7WR9 - chains A and B of the 3 polymer chains in the assembly; structure by electron microscopy, 3.24 A resolution.

# Chain A
Protein: BD55-3152H
From: Homo sapiens
Chain sequence (260 residues; row label = number of the first residue in the row; numbers below 1 keep their minus sign (Met-18 is residue -18)):
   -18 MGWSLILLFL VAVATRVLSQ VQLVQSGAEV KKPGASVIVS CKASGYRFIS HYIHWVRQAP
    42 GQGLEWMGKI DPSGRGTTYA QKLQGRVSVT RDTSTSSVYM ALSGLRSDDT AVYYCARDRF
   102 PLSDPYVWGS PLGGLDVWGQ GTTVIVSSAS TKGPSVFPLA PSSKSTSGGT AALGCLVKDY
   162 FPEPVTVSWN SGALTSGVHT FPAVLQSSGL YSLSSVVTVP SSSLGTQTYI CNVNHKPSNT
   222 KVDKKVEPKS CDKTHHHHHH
Not modelled in the structure: -18 to 0, 128-241
Cystine bridges: Cys22-Cys96

# Chain B
Protein: BD55-3152L
From: Homo sapiens
Chain sequence (233 residues; numbered -18 to 214; the number before each row is that of its first residue; numbers below 1 keep their minus sign (Met-18 is residue -18)):
   -18 MGWSCIILFL VATATGVHSS YDLTQPPSVS VSPGQTARIT CSGDALPSQY VYWYQQRPGQ
    42 APVLVMYKDS ERPPGIPERF SGSTSGTTAT LTITGVQAED EADYYCQSAD ASTTYHVFGG
   102 GTKVTVVGQP KAAPSVTLFP PSSEELQANK ATLVCLISDF YPGAVTVAWK ADSSPVKAGV
   162 ETTTPSKQSN NKYAASSYLS LTPEQWKSHR SYSCQVTHEG STVEKTVAPT ECS
Not modelled in the structure: -18 to 2, 107-214
Cystine bridges: Cys22-Cys87

# How chain A and chain B interact
Contacting residue pairs (38):
  His35(A) with His97(B)
  Val37(A) with Phe99(B), hydrophobic
  Gln39(A) with Gln37(B), hydrogen bond; Tyr86(B)
  Gly44(A) with Tyr86(B)
  Leu45(A) with Pro43(B), hydrophobic; Tyr86(B); Phe99(B)
  Trp47(A) with Tyr96(B), hydrophobic; His97(B); Phe99(B), hydrophobic
  Lys50(A) with Thr94(B), hydrogen bond (side chain-backbone); His97(B), hydrogen bond
  Tyr60(A) with Tyr96(B)
  Gln65(A) with Tyr96(B)
  Tyr95(A) with Gln37(B); Gln41(B), hydrogen bond (side chain-backbone); Ala42(B)
  Arg100(A) with Tyr33(B); Tyr48(B); Lys49(B)
  Ser111(A) with Thr94(B)
  Pro112(A) with Tyr33(B)
  Leu113(A) with Tyr33(B); Thr94(B); His97(B)
  Gly114(A) with His97(B)
  Gly115(A) with Tyr33(B); Tyr35(B), hydrogen bond (backbone-side chain); Gln88(B)
  Leu116(A) with Tyr35(B), hydrogen bond (backbone-side chain); Leu45(B); Gln88(B)
  Trp119(A) with Tyr35(B); Ala42(B), hydrophobic; Pro43(B); Phe99(B), hydrophobic
  Gly120(A) with Ala42(B)
Other interface residues (no listed pair), chain A (22 interface residues in all): Thr59, Gln62, Asp117
Other interface residues (no listed pair), chain B (17 interface residues in all): Tyr31, Thr95

# In short
Chain A and chain B form an interface of 22 and 17 residues respectively, with 6 hydrogen bonds. Polar
contacts include Gln39(A)-Gln37(B), Lys50(A)-Thr94(B) and Lys50(A)-His97(B).
Here chain A is BD55-3152H and chain B is BD55-3152L, both from Homo sapiens. Entry 7WR9 (Local CryoEM
structure of the SARS-CoV S2P in complex with BD55-3152 Fab) was determined by electron microscopy.
